5CCG - chains A and D of the 6 polymer chains in the assembly; structure by X-ray diffraction, 3.50 A resolution.

== Chain A ==
Protein: Vesicle-associated membrane protein 2
From: Rattus norvegicus
UniProt: P63045 (VAMP2_RAT); residue numbers follow UniProt; this construct covers 28-89
Amino-acid sequence (63 residues; each row starts with the number of its first residue):
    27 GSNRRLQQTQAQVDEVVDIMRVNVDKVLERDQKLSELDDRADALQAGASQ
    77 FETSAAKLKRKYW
Sequence notes: expression tag (27)
UniProt features mapped onto this chain:
  - site ((Microbial infection) Cleavage): Gln58, Lys59, Lys59, Leu60, Arg66, Ala67, Gln76, Phe77, Ala81, Ala82

== Chain D ==
Protein: Synaptosomal-associated protein 25
From: Rattus norvegicus
UniProt: P60881 (SNP25_RAT), isoform P60881-2; residues 141-204 here = UniProt positions 141-204
Amino-acid sequence (65 residues; each row starts with the number of its first residue):
   140 MARENEMDENLEQVSGIIGNLRHMALDMGNEIDTQNRQIDRIMEKADSNK
   190 TRIDEANQRATKMLG
Unresolved in the structure: 140
Sequence notes: initiating methionine (140)
UniProt features mapped onto this chain:
  - site ((Microbial infection) Cleavage): Arg180, Ile181, Gln197, Arg198
  - modified residue (Phosphoserine): Ser154, Ser187

== Interface between chain A and chain D ==
Pairs across the interface (47):
  Arg31(A) - Leu150(D)
  Arg31(A) - Glu151(D)
  Arg31(A) - Ser154(D)
  Leu32(A) - Leu150(D)  hydrophobic
  Thr35(A) - Leu150(D)
  Thr35(A) - Ser154(D)
  Gln38(A) - Ser154(D)  hydrogen bond
  Gln38(A) - Ile157(D)
  Val39(A) - Ile157(D)  hydrophobic
  Glu41(A) - Arg161(D)  salt bridge
  Val42(A) - Ile157(D)
  Val42(A) - Arg161(D)
  Ile45(A) - Arg161(D)
  Ile45(A) - Ala164(D)  hydrophobic
  Ile45(A) - Leu165(D)  hydrophobic
  Met46(A) - Ala164(D)  hydrophobic
  Asn49(A) - Ala164(D)  hydrogen bond (side chain-backbone)
  Asn49(A) - Gly168(D)
  Lys52(A) - Ile171(D)
  Lys52(A) - Asp172(D)  salt bridge
  Val53(A) - Ile171(D)  hydrophobic
  Arg56(A) - Gln174(D)  hydrogen bond
  Arg56(A) - Asn175(D)
  Arg56(A) - Ile178(D)
  Lys59(A) - Ile178(D)
  Lys59(A) - Asp179(D)  salt bridge
  Lys59(A) - Met182(D)
  Leu60(A) - Ile178(D)  hydrophobic
  Glu62(A) - Met182(D)
  Leu63(A) - Ile181(D)  hydrophobic
  Leu63(A) - Met182(D)  hydrophobic
  Arg66(A) - Met182(D)  hydrogen bond (side chain-backbone)
  Leu70(A) - Lys189(D)
  Leu70(A) - Ile192(D)  hydrophobic
  Gly73(A) - Ile192(D)
  Ala74(A) - Ile192(D)  hydrophobic
  Gln76(A) - Asn196(D)
  Phe77(A) - Ala195(D)  hydrophobic
  Phe77(A) - Asn196(D)
  Ser80(A) - Asn196(D)  hydrogen bond
  Ser80(A) - Ala199(D)
  Ser80(A) - Thr200(D)  hydrogen bond
  Leu84(A) - Ala199(D)
  Leu84(A) - Met202(D)  hydrophobic
  Lys87(A) - Gly204(D)
  Tyr88(A) - Met202(D)  hydrogen bond (side chain-backbone)
  Tyr88(A) - Gly204(D)  hydrogen bond (side chain-backbone)
Other interface residues (no listed pair), chain A (29 interface residues in all): Gln34, Ala69
Other interface residues (no listed pair), chain D (32 interface residues in all): Asp147, Val153, Leu160, Met167, Glu183, Ala185, Asn188, Leu203

== In short ==
29 residues of chain A and 32 residues of chain D are in contact; the contacts include 8 hydrogen bonds and 3
salt bridges. Polar pairs include Glu41(A)-Arg161(D), Lys52(A)-Asp172(D) and Lys59(A)-Asp179(D).
Here chain A is Vesicle-associated membrane protein 2 and chain D is Synaptosomal-associated protein 25, both
from Rattus norvegicus. Entry 5CCG (Structure of the Ca2+-bound synaptotagmin-1 SNARE complex (long unit cell
form)) was determined by X-ray diffraction together with 5CCH, 5CCI and 5CCJ from the same study.
